PDB entry 5BZ4 | X-ray diffraction, 2.43 A resolution | chains A and D of the 4 polymer chains in the assembly

Chain A (and D):
Protein: Beta-ketothiolase
From: Mycobacterium smegmatis str. MC2 155
Notes: chain D of this document is another copy of the same molecule, construct and numbering; everything in this record applies to it too
UniProt: A0QUH3 (A0QUH3_MYCS2); numbering as in UniProt (aligned over 1-407)
Chain sequence (407 residues; row label = number of the first residue in the row):
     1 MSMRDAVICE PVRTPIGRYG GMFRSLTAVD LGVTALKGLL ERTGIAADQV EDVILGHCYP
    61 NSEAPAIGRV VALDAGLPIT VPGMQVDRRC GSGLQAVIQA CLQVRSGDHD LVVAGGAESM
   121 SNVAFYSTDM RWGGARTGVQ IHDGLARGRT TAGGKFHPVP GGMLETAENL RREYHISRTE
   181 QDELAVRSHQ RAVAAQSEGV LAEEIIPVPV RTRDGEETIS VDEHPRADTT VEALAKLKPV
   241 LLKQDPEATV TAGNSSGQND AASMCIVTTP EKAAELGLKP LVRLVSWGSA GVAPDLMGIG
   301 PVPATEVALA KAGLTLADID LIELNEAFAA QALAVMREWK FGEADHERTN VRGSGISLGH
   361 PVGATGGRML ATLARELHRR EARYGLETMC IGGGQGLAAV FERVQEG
Unresolved in the structure: 1-2, 213-216, 405-407 (chain D: 1-3, 212-215, 405-407)

How chain A and chain D interact:
Pairs across the interface - 10 pairs, chain A then chain D:
  Phe125(A) with Gly134(D); Val139(D), hydrophobic
  Met130(A) with Ile141(D), hydrophobic
  Gly134(A) with Phe125(D)
  Ala135(A) with Tyr19(D)
  Arg136(A) with Tyr19(D)
  Val139(A) with Phe125(D), hydrophobic; Ile141(D)
  Ile141(A) with Val139(D); Ile141(D), hydrophobic
Other interface residues (no listed pair), chain A (8 interface residues in all): Tyr19
Other interface residues (no listed pair), chain D (6 interface residues in all): Ala135

Overview:
8 residues of chain A and 6 residues of chain D are in contact.
Both chains are Beta-ketothiolase (Mycobacterium smegmatis str. MC2 155). Entry 5BZ4 (Crystal structure of a
T1-like thiolase (CoA-complex) from Mycobacterium smegmatis) was determined by X-ray diffraction (same
publication as 4ZRC, 5BYV and 5CBQ).
